PDB entry 4EW0 | X-ray diffraction, 2.39 A resolution | chains A and C of the 3 polymer chains in the assembly

# Chain A
Name: Methyl-CpG-binding domain protein 4
Organism: Mus musculus
Notes: EC 3.2.2.-; fragment: glycosylase domain
UniProt: Q9Z2D7 (MBD4_MOUSE); numbering as in UniProt (aligned over 411-554)
Sequence (146 residues; row label = number of the first residue in the row):
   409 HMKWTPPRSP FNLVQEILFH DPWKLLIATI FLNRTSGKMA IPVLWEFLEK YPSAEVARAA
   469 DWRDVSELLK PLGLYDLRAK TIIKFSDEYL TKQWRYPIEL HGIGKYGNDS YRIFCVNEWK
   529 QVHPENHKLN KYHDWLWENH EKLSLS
Unresolved in the structure: 409-411
Sequence notes: expression tag (409-410); engineered mutation Asn-534 (Asp in Q9Z2D7)
Metal / ion sites: Ni2+: Ile-506 (shared with DT20(C) of chain C)
Reported in the primary citation:
  - binding site for the 11-nt DNA strand (chain C): Tyr-514, Lys-536
  - mutagenesis - K536A: decreased catalytic activity
  - mutagenesis - Y514F, D534N: abolished catalytic activity
  - catalytic residues: Gln-423, Tyr-514 (proposed by the authors, not directly observed)

# Chain C
Molecule: 11-nt DNA strand
Sequence (11 nucleotides; row label = number of the first residue in the row):
    12 CCATGXGCTG A
Modified / non-standard residues: 5HU (5-hydroxymethyluridine-2'-deoxy-5'-monophosphate) at position 17
Metal / ion sites: Ni2+: DT20 (shared with Ile-506(A) of chain A)

# Chain A / chain C interface
Contacting residue pairs (33; chain A residue first):
  Leu-421(A) / 5HU_17(C)  base contact
  Val-422(A) / 5HU_17(C)  base contact
  Gln-423(A) / 5HU_17(C)  base contact
  Leu-440(A) / 5HU_17(C)  sugar contact
  Leu-440(A) / DG18(C)  phosphate contact
  Asn-441(A) / DG18(C)  sugar contact
  Asn-441(A) / DC19(C)  sugar contact
  Arg-442(A) / DT15(C)  sugar contact
  Arg-442(A) / DG16(C)  salt bridge to the phosphate
  Arg-442(A) / DG18(C)  salt bridge to the phosphate
  Thr-443(A) / DG16(C)  base contact
  Thr-443(A) / 5HU_17(C)  sugar contact
  Ser-444(A) / DG16(C)  phosphate contact
  Ser-444(A) / 5HU_17(C)  phosphate contact
  Gly-445(A) / 5HU_17(C)  hydrogen bond to the phosphate
  Lys-446(A) / 5HU_17(C)  salt bridge to the phosphate
  Lys-492(A) / DG21(C)  salt bridge to the phosphate
  Leu-508(A) / DT20(C)  phosphate contact
  His-509(A) / DT20(C)  phosphate contact
  His-509(A) / DG21(C)  salt bridge to the phosphate
  Gly-510(A) / DC19(C)  sugar contact
  Gly-510(A) / DT20(C)  hydrogen bond to the phosphate
  Ile-511(A) / DC19(C)  phosphate contact
  Ile-511(A) / DT20(C)  hydrogen bond to the phosphate
  Gly-512(A) / DC19(C)  hydrogen bond to the phosphate
  Lys-513(A) / DC19(C)  hydrogen bond to the phosphate
  Tyr-514(A) / 5HU_17(C)  base contact
  Tyr-514(A) / DG18(C)  phosphate contact
  Tyr-514(A) / DC19(C)  hydrogen bond to the phosphate
  Gly-515(A) / DC19(C)  hydrogen bond to the phosphate
  Asn-534(A) / 5HU_17(C)  hydrogen bond to the phosphate
  Asn-534(A) / DG18(C)  phosphate contact
  Lys-536(A) / 5HU_17(C)  base contact
Interface residues without a listed pair, chain A (25 interface residues in all): Asn-420, Leu-482, Ile-506, Leu-537

# In short
The interface between chain A and chain C involves 25 residues on one side and 7 on the other; the contacts
include 8 hydrogen bonds and 5 salt bridges. Among the polar pairs are Gly-445(A)/5HU_17(C),
Gly-510(A)/DT20(C) and Ile-511(A)/DT20(C). The paper reports catalytic residues Gln-423(A) and Tyr-514(A);
Y514F and D534N of chain A abolish catalytic activity.
Chain A is Methyl-CpG-binding domain protein 4 (Mus musculus) and chain C is an 11-nt DNA strand; the
structure, mouse MBD4 glycosylase domain in complex with a G:5hmU (5-hydroxymethyluracil) mismatch, was
determined by X-ray diffraction (same publication as 4EVV and 4EW4).
